8G3J - chain A; structure by X-ray diffraction, 2.10 A resolution.

# Chain A
Molecule: PCP-C didomain
From: Thermobifida fusca YX
UniProtKB: Q47NR9 (Q47NR9_THEFY); residues 2481-3008 here = UniProt positions 2481-3008
Sequence (528 residues; numbered 2481 to 3008; the number before each row is that of its first residue):
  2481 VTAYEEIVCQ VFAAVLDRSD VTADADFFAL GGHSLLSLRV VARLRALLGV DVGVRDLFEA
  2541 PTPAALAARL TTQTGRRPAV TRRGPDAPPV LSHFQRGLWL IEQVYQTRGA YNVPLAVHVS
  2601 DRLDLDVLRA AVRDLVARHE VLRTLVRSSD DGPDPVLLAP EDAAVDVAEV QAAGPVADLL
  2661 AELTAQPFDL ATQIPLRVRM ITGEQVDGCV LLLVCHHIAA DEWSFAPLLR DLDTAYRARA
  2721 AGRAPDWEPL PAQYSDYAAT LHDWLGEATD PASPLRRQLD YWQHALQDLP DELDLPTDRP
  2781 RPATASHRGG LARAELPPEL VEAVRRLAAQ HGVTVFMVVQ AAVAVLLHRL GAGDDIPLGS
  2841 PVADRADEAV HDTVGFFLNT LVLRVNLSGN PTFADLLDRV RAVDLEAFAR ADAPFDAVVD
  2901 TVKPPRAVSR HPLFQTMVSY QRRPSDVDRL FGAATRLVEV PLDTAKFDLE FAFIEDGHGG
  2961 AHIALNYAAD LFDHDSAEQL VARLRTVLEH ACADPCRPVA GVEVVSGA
Disordered / not traced: 2551-2556, 2629-2632, 2958-2959, 3001-3008
Sequence notes: engineered mutation Gly2577 (Arg in Q47NR9)
Residues lining bound ligands: YJI (N~3~-[(2R)-2-hydroxy-3,3-dimethyl-4-(phosphonooxy)butanoyl]-N-{2-[(2-hydroxyethyl)sulfanyl]ethyl}-beta-alaninamide): His2513, Ser2514, Phe2538
Reported in the primary citation:
  - catalytic residues: His2697 (proposed by the authors, not directly observed)

# In short
Bound to chain A: compound YJI. The paper reports the catalytic residue His2697.
Chain A is PCP-C didomain (Thermobifida fusca YX); the structure, Non-ribosomal PCP-C didomain R2577G
(thioether stabilised glycolic acid) acceptor bound state, was determined by X-ray diffraction together with
8G3I from the same study.
